PDB entry 2AWL | X-ray diffraction, 1.85 A resolution | chain A

Chain A:
Molecule: green fluorescent protein
From: Aequorea victoria
UniProtKB: P42212 (GFP_AEQVI); aligned to UniProt positions 1-229 over residues 1-229
Sequence (228 residues; numbered 1 to 229 plus 1 insertion-coded residue; 2 numbers in that range are skipped by the numbering (no residue carries them; nothing is unmodelled there); the number before each row is that of its first residue):
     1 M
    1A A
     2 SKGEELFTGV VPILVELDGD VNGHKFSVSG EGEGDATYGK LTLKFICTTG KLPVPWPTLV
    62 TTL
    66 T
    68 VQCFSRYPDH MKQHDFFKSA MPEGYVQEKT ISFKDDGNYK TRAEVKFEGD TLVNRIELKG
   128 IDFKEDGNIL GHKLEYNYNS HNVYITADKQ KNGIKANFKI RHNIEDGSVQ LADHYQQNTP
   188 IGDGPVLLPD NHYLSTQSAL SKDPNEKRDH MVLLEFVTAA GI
Not modelled in the structure: 1, 1A, 2
Differences from the reference sequence: expression tag (1A); engineered mutation Leu64 (Phe in P42212), Lys96 (Arg in P42212), Ser99 (Phe in P42212), Thr153 (Met in P42212), Ala163 (Val in P42212); chromophore (66, 66, 66)
Modified residues: Thr66 ({2-[(1R,2R)-1-amino-2-hydroxypropyl]-4-(4-hydroxybenzylidene)-5-oxo-4,5-dihydro-1H-imidazol-1-yl}acetic acid; CRO)
Covalently attached groups: covalent link Leu64-Thr66; covalent link Thr66-Val68

Summary:
Chain A is green fluorescent protein (Aequorea victoria); the structure, Mature R96K GFP mutant, was
determined by X-ray diffraction, deposited together with 2AWJ, 2AWK and 2AWM.
